PDB entry 2GIJ | X-ray diffraction, 1.93 A resolution | chains F and A of the 4 polymer chains in the assembly

[Chain F]
Molecule: 14-nt DNA strand
Sequence (14 nucleotides; row label = number of the first residue in the row):
     1 GCCGGTTAAC CGGC
Ion coordination: Na+: DA8 (shared with Asp-127(A), Ile-142(A) of chain A); Ca2+: DA8, DA9 (shared with Asp-114(A), Asp-127(A), Val-128(A) of chain A)

[Chain A]
Name: Type II restriction enzyme HincII
Source organism: Haemophilus influenzae
Notes: EC 3.1.21.4
UniProt: P17743 (T2C2_HAEIN); residue numbers follow UniProt; this construct covers 2-258
Amino-acid sequence (257 residues; each row starts with the number of its first residue):
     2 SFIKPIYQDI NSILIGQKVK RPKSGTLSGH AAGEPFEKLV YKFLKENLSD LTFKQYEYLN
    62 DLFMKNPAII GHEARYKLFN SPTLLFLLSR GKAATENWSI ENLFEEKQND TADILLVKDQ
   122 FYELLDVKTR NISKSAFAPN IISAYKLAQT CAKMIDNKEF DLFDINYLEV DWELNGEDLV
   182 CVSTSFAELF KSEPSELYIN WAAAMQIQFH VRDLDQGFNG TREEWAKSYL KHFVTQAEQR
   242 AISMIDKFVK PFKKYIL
Not modelled in the structure: 23-34
Sequence notes: conflict Thr-130 (Arg in P17743), Trp-173 (Ser in P17743); engineered mutation Phe-138 (Gln in P17743)
Ion coordination: Ca2+: Asp-114, Asp-127, Val-128 (shared with DA8(F), DA9(F) of chain F); Na+: Asp-127, Ile-142 (shared with DA8(F) of chain F)

[Interface between chain F and chain A]
Residue-residue contacts - 40 pairs, chain F then chain A:
  DG5(F) with Tyr-146(A), phosphate contact; Met-206(A), sugar contact
  DT6(F) with Gln-109(A), base contact; Ser-144(A), hydrogen bond to the phosphate; Lys-147(A), hydrogen bond to the phosphate; Ala-205(A), base contact; Met-206(A), phosphate contact; Gln-207(A), sugar contact
  DT7(F) with Gln-109(A), sugar contact; Asn-110(A), sugar contact; Asp-111(A), sugar contact; Thr-112(A), phosphate contact; Asn-141(A), base contact; Ile-143(A), phosphate contact; Ser-144(A), hydrogen bond to the phosphate; Lys-147(A), salt bridge to the phosphate; Ala-205(A), base contact; Gln-207(A), hydrogen bond to the phosphate
  DA8(F) with Asp-114(A), phosphate contact; Asp-127(A), phosphate contact; Lys-129(A), salt bridge to the phosphate; Asn-141(A), base contact
  DA9(F) with Val-128(A), phosphate contact; Lys-129(A), salt bridge to the phosphate; Thr-130(A), hydrogen bond to the phosphate; Pro-140(A), base contact; Asn-141(A), hydrogen bond to the base
  DC10(F) with Thr-130(A), phosphate contact; Arg-131(A), phosphate contact; Asn-132(A), hydrogen bond to the phosphate; Phe-138(A), stacking on the base; Ala-139(A), hydrogen bond to the base; Pro-140(A), base contact; Trp-173(A), phosphate contact; Gln-209(A), base contact
  DC11(F) with Lys-135(A), phosphate contact; Ser-136(A), base contact; Ala-137(A), hydrogen bond to the base; Phe-138(A), stacking on the base
  DG12(F) with Ser-136(A), base contact
Interface residues without a listed pair, chain A (30 interface residues in all): Ile-142, Gln-150, Ala-204

[In short]
8 residues of chain F and 30 residues of chain A are in contact; the contacts include 9 hydrogen bonds, 3 salt
bridges and 2 aromatic stacking contacts. Polar pairs include DA9(F)/Asn-141(A), DC10(F)/Ala-139(A) and
DC11(F)/Ala-137(A). Asp-127(A), Ile-142(A) and DA8(F) form the Na+ site.
Here chain F is a 14-nt DNA strand and chain A is Type II restriction enzyme HincII (Haemophilus influenzae).
Entry 2GIJ (Q138F HincII bound to cognate DNA GTTAAC and Ca2+) was determined by X-ray diffraction, deposited
together with 2GIE, 2GIG, 2GIH and 2GII.
